Entry 8KCY (electron microscopy, 2.80 A resolution); this record covers chains G and I of the 12 polymer chains in the assembly.

== Chain G ==
Name: Histone H2A type 1-B/E
From: Homo sapiens
UniProt: P04908 (H2A1B_HUMAN); residues 0-129 here correspond to UniProt positions 1-130 (UniProt number = residue number + 1)
Chain sequence (133 residues; row label = number of the first residue in the row; numbers below 1 keep their minus sign (Gly-3 is residue -3)):
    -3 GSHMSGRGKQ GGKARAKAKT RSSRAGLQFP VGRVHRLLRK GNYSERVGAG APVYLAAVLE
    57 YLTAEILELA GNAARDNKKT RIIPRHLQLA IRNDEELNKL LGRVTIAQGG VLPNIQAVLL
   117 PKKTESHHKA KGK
Unresolved in the structure: -3 to 9, 119-129
Differences from the reference sequence: expression tag (-3 to -1)
Swiss-Prot annotation at these positions:
  - modified residue: Ser1 (N-acetylserine), Arg3 (Citrulline), Lys5 (N6-(2-hydroxyisobutyryl)lysine), Lys9 (N6-(2-hydroxyisobutyryl)lysine), Lys13 (N6-(beta-hydroxybutyryl)lysine), Lys36 (N6-(2-hydroxyisobutyryl)lysine), Lys74 (N6-(2-hydroxyisobutyryl)lysine), Lys75 (N6-(2-hydroxyisobutyryl)lysine), Lys95 (N6-(2-hydroxyisobutyryl)lysine), Gln104 (N5-methylglutamine), Lys118 (N6-(2-hydroxyisobutyryl)lysine), Lys119 (N6-crotonyllysine), Thr120 (Phosphothreonine), Lys125 (N6-crotonyllysine)
  - cross-link (Glycyl lysine isopeptide (Lys-Gly)): Lys13 (interchain with G-Cter in ubiquitin), Lys15 (interchain with G-Cter in ubiquitin), Lys119 (interchain with G-Cter in ubiquitin)

== Chain I ==
Molecule: 193-nt DNA strand
From: synthetic construct
Sequence (193 nucleotides; numbered -96 to 96; the number before each row is that of its first residue; numbers below 1 keep their minus sign (DA-96 is residue -96)):
   -96 ATCACGTAAT ATTGGCCAGC TAGGATCACA ATCCCGGTGC CGAGGCCGCT CAATTGGTCG
   -36 TAGACAGCTC TAGCACCGCT TAAACGCACG TACGGAATCC GTACGTGCGT TTAAGCGGTG
    24 CTAGAGCTGT CTACGACCAA TTGAGCGGCC TCGGCACCGG GATTGTGATC CTAGCTGGCC
    84 AATATTACGT GAT

== Chain G / chain I interface ==
Contacting residue pairs - 18 pairs, chain G then chain I:
  Arg11(G) - DA43(I)  base contact
  Arg11(G) - DT44(I)  sugar contact
  Lys13(G) - DG46(I)  salt bridge to the phosphate
  Arg29(G) - DG48(I)  phosphate contact
  Arg29(G) - DC49(I)  salt bridge to the phosphate
  His31(G) - DA39(I)  salt bridge to the phosphate
  Arg42(G) - DG38(I)  hydrogen bond to the sugar
  Arg42(G) - DA39(I)  phosphate contact
  Val43(G) - DG38(I)  hydrogen bond to the phosphate
  Val43(G) - DA39(I)  hydrogen bond to the phosphate
  Gly44(G) - DG38(I)  phosphate contact
  Ala45(G) - DG38(I)  hydrogen bond to the phosphate
  Lys75(G) - DC58(I)  phosphate contact
  Lys75(G) - DA59(I)  salt bridge to the phosphate
  Thr76(G) - DG57(I)  hydrogen bond to the phosphate
  Thr76(G) - DC58(I)  phosphate contact
  Arg77(G) - DG57(I)  hydrogen bond to the sugar
  Arg77(G) - DC58(I)  hydrogen bond to the phosphate
Interface residues without a listed pair, chain G (15 interface residues in all): Ala14, Thr16, Arg35, Glu41
Interface residues without a listed pair, chain I (13 interface residues in all): DC37, DT45, DA47

== Summary ==
The interface between chain G and chain I involves 15 residues on one side and 13 on the other; the contacts
include 7 hydrogen bonds and 4 salt bridges. Polar contacts include Arg42(G)-DG38(I), Arg77(G)-DG57(I) and
Val43(G)-DG38(I).
Here chain G is Histone H2A type 1-B/E (Homo sapiens) and chain I is a 193-nt DNA strand (synthetic
construct). Entry 8KCY (Structure of nucleosome complexed with two DEK molecules) was determined by electron
microscopy together with 8KD1 and 8KE0 from the same study.
